2XAV - chains A and B of the 4 polymer chains in the assembly; structure by X-ray diffraction, 2.80 A resolution.

# Chain A (and B)
Molecule: Ribonucleoside-diphosphate reductase 1 subunit alpha
Source organism: Escherichia coli K-12
Notes: EC 1.17.4.1; chain B of this document is another copy of the same molecule, construct and numbering; everything in this record applies to it too
UniProtKB: P00452 (RIR1_ECOLI); residue numbers follow UniProt; this construct covers 1-761
Amino-acid sequence (761 residues; numbered 1 to 761; the number before each row is that of its first residue):
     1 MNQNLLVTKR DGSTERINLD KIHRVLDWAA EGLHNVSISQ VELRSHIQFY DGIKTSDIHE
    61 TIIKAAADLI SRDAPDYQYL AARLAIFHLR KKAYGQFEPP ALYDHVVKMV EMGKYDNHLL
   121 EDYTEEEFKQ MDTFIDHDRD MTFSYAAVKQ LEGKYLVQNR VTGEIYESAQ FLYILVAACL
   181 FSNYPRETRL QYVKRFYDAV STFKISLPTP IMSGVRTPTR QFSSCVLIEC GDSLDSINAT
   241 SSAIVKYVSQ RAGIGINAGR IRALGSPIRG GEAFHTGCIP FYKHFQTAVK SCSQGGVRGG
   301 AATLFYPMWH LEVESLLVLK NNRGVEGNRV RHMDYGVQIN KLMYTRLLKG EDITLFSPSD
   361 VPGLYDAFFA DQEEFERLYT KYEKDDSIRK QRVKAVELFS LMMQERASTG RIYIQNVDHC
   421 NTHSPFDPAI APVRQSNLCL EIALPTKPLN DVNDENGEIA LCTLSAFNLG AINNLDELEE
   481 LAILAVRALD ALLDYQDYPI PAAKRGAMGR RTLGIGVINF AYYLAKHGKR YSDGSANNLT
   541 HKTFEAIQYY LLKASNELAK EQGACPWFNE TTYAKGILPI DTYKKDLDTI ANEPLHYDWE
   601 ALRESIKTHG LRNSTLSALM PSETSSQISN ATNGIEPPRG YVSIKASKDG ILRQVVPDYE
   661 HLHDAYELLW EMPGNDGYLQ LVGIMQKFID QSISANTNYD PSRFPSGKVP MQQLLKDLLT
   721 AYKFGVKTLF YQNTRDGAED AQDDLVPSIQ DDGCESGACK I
Not modelled in the structure: 1-3, 268-273, 738-761
Modified / non-standard residues: Tyr731 (meta-nitro-tyrosine; NIY)
Construct notes: engineered mutation Phe730 (Tyr in P00452)
UniProt features mapped onto this chain:
  - active site: Asn437 (Proton acceptor), Cys439 (Cysteine radical intermediate), Glu441 (Proton acceptor)
  - binding site (ATP): Lys9, Glu15 to Lys21, Thr55, Lys91
  - binding site (GDP): Thr209, Asn437, Glu441, Glu623 to Ser625
  - binding site (dTTP): Asp232 to Leu234, Arg262, Arg269
  - site: Cys225 (Important for hydrogen atom transfer), Cys462 (Important for hydrogen atom transfer), Cys754 (Interacts with thioredoxin/glutaredoxin), Cys759 (Interacts with thioredoxin/glutaredoxin)
  - modified residue: Lys283 (N6-acetyllysine)
  - natural variant: Met1 to Asn2 (deletion: In 15% of the chains), Met1 (deletion: In 30% of the chains)
  - mutagenesis: Glu441 (E441A/Q: Loss of activity; E441D: Decrease in activity)
From the paper describing this entry:
  - catalytic residues: Cys439 (citing earlier work)

# Interface between chain A and chain B
Contacting residue pairs (37; chain A residue first):
  Leu234(A) with Val245(B), hydrophobic; Ser249(B)
  Asp235(A) with Lys246(B), salt bridge
  Asn238(A) with Ser242(B), hydrogen bond (side chain-backbone); Val245(B)
  Ser241(A) with His284(B), hydrogen bond
  Ser242(A) with Asn238(B), hydrogen bond (backbone-side chain)
  Val245(A) with Asn238(B)
  Lys246(A) with Asp235(B), salt bridge
  Ser249(A) with Leu234(B)
  Thr276(A) with Cys292(B), hydrogen bond (side chain-backbone); Ser293(B); Gln294(B)
  Pro280(A) with Ser291(B); Ser293(B); Gln294(B)
  Phe281(A) with Ser291(B)
  His284(A) with Ser241(B), hydrogen bond; His284(B); Thr287(B), hydrogen bond; Ala288(B)
  Thr287(A) with Lys283(B); His284(B), hydrogen bond; Thr287(B), hydrogen bond
  Ala288(A) with His284(B), hydrogen bond (backbone-side chain)
  Lys290(A) with Pro280(B)
  Ser291(A) with Thr276(B); Pro280(B); Phe281(B)
  Cys292(A) with Thr276(B)
  Ser293(A) with Thr276(B); Pro280(B)
  Gly295(A) with Gly327(B)
  Glu326(A) with Glu326(B)
  Gly327(A) with Gly295(B); Gly296(B)
  Asp451(A) with Asn453(B)
Also at the interface, not in a pair above, chain A (25 interface residues in all): Lys283, Val452, Asn453
Also at the interface, not in a pair above, chain B (27 interface residues in all): Lys290, Asn328, Asp451

# In short
25 residues of chain A and 27 residues of chain B are in contact; the contacts include 9 hydrogen bonds and 2
salt bridges. Polar pairs include Asp235(A)-Lys246(B), Asn238(A)-Ser242(B) and Ser241(A)-His284(B). UniProt
lists 3 active-site residues, 10 ATP-binding residues, 6 GDP-binding residues and 5 dTTP-binding residues on
chain A. From the paper: the catalytic residue Cys439(A).
Both chains are Ribonucleoside-diphosphate reductase 1 subunit alpha (Escherichia coli K-12). Entry 2XAV
(Ribonucleotide reductase Y731NO2Y and Y730F modified R1 subunit of E. coli) was determined by X-ray
diffraction (same publication as 2X0X, 2XAK, 2XAP, 2XAW, 2XAY and 2XAZ).
